PDB entry 6BXT | X-ray diffraction, 2.70 A resolution | chain A

[Chain A]
Protein: mitochondrial association factor 1
From: Toxoplasma gondii
UniProt: A0A193AUK9 (A0A193AUK9_TOXGO); numbering as in UniProt (aligned over 159-435)
Chain sequence (281 residues; each row starts with the number of its first residue):
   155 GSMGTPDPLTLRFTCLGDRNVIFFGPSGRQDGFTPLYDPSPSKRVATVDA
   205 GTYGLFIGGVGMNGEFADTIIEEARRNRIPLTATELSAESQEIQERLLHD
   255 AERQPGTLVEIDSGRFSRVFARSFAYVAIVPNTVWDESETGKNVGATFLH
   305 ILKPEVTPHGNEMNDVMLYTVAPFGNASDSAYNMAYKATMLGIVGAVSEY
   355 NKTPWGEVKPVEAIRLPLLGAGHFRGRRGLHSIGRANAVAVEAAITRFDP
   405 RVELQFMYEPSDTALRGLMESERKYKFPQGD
Unresolved in the structure: 155-161, 427-435
Construct notes: expression tag (155-158)
Ligand contacts: adenosine-5-diphosphoribose (APR): Phe-187, Thr-188, Ala-204, Gly-205, Thr-206, Gly-212, Val-214, Gly-215, Met-216, Asn-217, Glu-219, Pro-371, Leu-372, Gly-374, Ala-375, Gly-376, His-377, Phe-378, Met-411, Glu-413
Reported in the primary citation:
  - binding site for adenosine-5-diphosphoribose: Phe-187, Met-216, His-377, Phe-378

[Summary]
Bound to chain A: adenosine-5-diphosphoribose. From the paper: a binding site for adenosine-5-diphosphoribose
at Phe-187, Met-216 and His-377 among others.
Chain A is mitochondrial association factor 1 (Toxoplasma gondii); the structure, Crystal structure of
Toxoplasma gondii Mitochondrial Association Factor 1 A (MAF1A) in complex with ADPribose, was determined by
X-ray diffraction, deposited together with 6BXR, 6BXS and 6BXW.
